2WJ4 - chain A; structure by X-ray diffraction, 2.10 A resolution.

== Chain A ==
Molecule: 1H-3-hydroxy-4-oxoquinaldine 2,4-dioxygenase
Source organism: Arthrobacter nitroguajacolicus
Notes: EC 1.13.11.48
Reference sequence: A4V8M9 (A4V8M9_9MICC); numbering as in UniProt (aligned over 1-276)
Sequence (276 residues; numbered 1 to 276; the number before each row is that of its first residue):
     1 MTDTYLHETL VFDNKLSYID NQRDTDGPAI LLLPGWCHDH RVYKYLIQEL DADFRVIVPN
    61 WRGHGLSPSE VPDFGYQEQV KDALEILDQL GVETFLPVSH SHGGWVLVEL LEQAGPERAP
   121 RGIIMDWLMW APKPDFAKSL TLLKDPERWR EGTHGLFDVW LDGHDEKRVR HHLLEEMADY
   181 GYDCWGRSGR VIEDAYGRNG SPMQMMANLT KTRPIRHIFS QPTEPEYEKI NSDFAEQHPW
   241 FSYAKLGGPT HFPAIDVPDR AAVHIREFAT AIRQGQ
Not modelled in the structure: 1, 276
Sequence notes: engineered mutation Ser69 (Cys in A4V8M9)
Disulfide bonds: Cys37-Cys184
Metal / ion sites: K+ site 1: Asp165 (together with s,r meso-tartaric acid); K+ site 2: Ala235, His238, Phe241 (together with glycerol)
Residues lining bound ligands:
  - 3-hydroxy-2-methylquinolin-4(1h)-one (HQD): Gly35, Trp36, His38, His100, Ser101, His102, Phe136, Leu140, Leu143, Leu156, Trp160, Met177, Trp185, Ser188, Ile192, His251, Phe252
  - s,r meso-tartaric acid (SRT), molecule 1: Lys167, Arg170, His171, Leu174
  - s,r meso-tartaric acid (SRT), molecule 2: Lys245, Leu246, Gly247
Reported in the primary citation:
  - binding site for 3-hydroxy-2-methylquinolin-4(1h)-one: Gly35, Trp36, His38, His100, Ser101, His102, Phe136, Leu140, Leu143, Leu156, Trp160, Met177, Trp185, Ser188, Ile192, His251, Phe252
  - mutagenesis - H38A, D126A, H251A: decreased catalytic activity on 3-hydroxy-2-methylquinolin-4(1h)-one
  - mutagenesis - S101A (60-fold): decreased binding to 3-hydroxy-2-methylquinolin-4(1h)-one
  - contacts within the chain: Asp126-His251 (hydrogen bond)
  - mutagenesis - H102L (103-fold): decreased catalytic activity on the organic substrate

== Overview ==
Chain A binds 3-hydroxy-2-methylquinolin-4(1h)-one and s,r meso-tartaric acid. Ala235, His238 and Phe241
coordinate K+ site 2. From the paper: a binding site for 3-hydroxy-2-methylquinolin-4(1h)-one at Gly35, Trp36
and His38 among others; H38A, D126A and H251A reduce catalytic activity on
3-hydroxy-2-methylquinolin-4(1h)-one; 5 substitutions were tested in all.
Chain A is 1H-3-hydroxy-4-oxoquinaldine 2,4-dioxygenase (Arthrobacter nitroguajacolicus); the structure,
Crystal structure of the cofactor-devoid 1-H-3-hydroxy-4- oxoquinaldine 2,4-dioxygenase (hod) from
arthrobacter nitroguajacolicus RU61A anaerobically complexed with ..., was determined by X-ray diffraction
together with 3IBT, 2WJ3, 2WJ6 and 2WM2 from the same study.
